Entry 1WLA (X-ray diffraction, 1.70 A resolution); this record covers chain A.

# Chain A
Protein: Myoglobin
From: Equus caballus
UniProt: P68082 (MYG_HORSE); residues 1-153 here = UniProt positions 1-153
Amino-acid sequence (153 residues; row label = number of the first residue in the row):
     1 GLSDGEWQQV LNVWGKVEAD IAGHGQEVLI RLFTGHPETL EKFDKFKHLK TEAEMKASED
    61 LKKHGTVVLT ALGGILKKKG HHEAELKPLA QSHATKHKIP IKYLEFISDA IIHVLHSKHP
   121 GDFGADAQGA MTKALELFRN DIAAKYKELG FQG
Ion coordination: heme Fe near His93 (its only coordinating residue here)
Small-molecule neighbours: heme (HEM): Leu32, Thr39, Lys42, Phe43, Lys45, His64, Val67, Val68, Ala71, Leu72, Leu89, Ser92, His93, His97, Ile99, Tyr103, Leu104, Ile107, Phe138

# In short
Bound to chain A: heme.
Chain A is Myoglobin (Equus caballus); the structure, Myoglobin (horse heart) recombinant wild-type, was
determined by X-ray diffraction together with 1XCH from the same study.
